PDB entry 8HEQ | solution NMR | chains A and B

[Chain A]
Protein: Anti-sigma-I factor RsgI2
Source organism: Acetivibrio thermocellus DSM 1313
UniProtKB: A3DC27 (RSGI2_ACET2); residues 2-10 here correspond to UniProt positions 89-97 (UniProt number = residue number + 87)
Sequence (10 residues; row label = number of the first residue in the row):
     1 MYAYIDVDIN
Differences from the reference sequence: initiating methionine (1)

[Chain B]
Protein: Anti-sigma-I factor RsgI2
Source organism: Acetivibrio thermocellus DSM 1313
UniProtKB: A3DC27 (RSGI2_ACET2); residues 11-161 here correspond to UniProt positions 98-248 (UniProt number = residue number + 87)
Sequence (159 residues; row label = number of the first residue in the row):
    11 PSIGLVIDKK EKVIDAKPLN NDAKPILDEA APKDMPLYDA LSKILDISKK NGYINSADNI
    71 VLFSASINSG RNNVSESDKG IQEIISTLKD VAKDAGVKFE IIPSTEEDRQ KALDQNLSMG
   131 RYAIYVKAVE EGVNLNLEDA RNLSVSEILG KLEHHHHHH
Differences from the reference sequence: expression tag (162-169)

[Interface between chain A and chain B]
Pairs across the interface - 70 pairs, chain A then chain B:
  M1(A) with I17(B); G80(B)
  Y2(A) with I17(B); D18(B); K19(B); I77(B); N78(B); R81(B); E86(B); G90(B); I94(B)
  A3(A) with L15(B); V16(B); I17(B); S76(B); I77(B)
  Y4(A) with L15(B); V16(B); K27(B); S74(B); A75(B); S76(B); N78(B); R119(B); M129(B)
  I5(A) with I13(B); G14(B); L15(B); I17(B); S74(B); I94(B); L98(B)
  D6(A) with I13(B); G14(B); K27(B); L29(B); L72(B); F73(B); S74(B); S128(B); M129(B); G130(B)
  V7(A) with P11(B); S12(B); I13(B); L51(B); I54(B); V71(B); L72(B); F73(B)
  D8(A) with P11(B); S12(B); V71(B); L72(B); S128(B); G130(B); R131(B); V155(B)
  I9(A) with P11(B); I54(B); L55(B); S58(B); I64(B); V71(B); R131(B)
  N10(A) with P11(B); Y63(B); R131(B); S154(B); V155(B)
Interface residues without a listed pair, chain B (45 interface residues in all): I24, D32, L47, I70, S87, I91, L153
Interface features reported in the paper:
  - interface residues, chain A: Y4(A), D8(A), N10(A)

[Overview]
10 residues of chain A and 45 residues of chain B are in contact. From the paper: interface residues Y4(A),
D8(A) and N10(A).
Here chain A is Anti-sigma-I factor RsgI2 and chain B is Anti-sigma-I factor RsgI2, both from Acetivibrio
thermocellus DSM 1313. Entry 8HEQ (Solution structure of the periplasmic domain of the anti-sigma factor RsgI2
from Clostridium thermocellum) was determined by solution NMR together with 8HDJ and 8HER from the same study.
